3GWZ - chains D and C of the 4 polymer chains in the assembly; structure by X-ray diffraction, 1.91 A resolution.

Chain D (and C):
Molecule: MmcR
Source organism: Streptomyces lavendulae
Notes: chain C of this document is another copy of the same molecule, construct and numbering; everything in this record applies to it too
UniProt: Q9X5T6 (Q9X5T6_STRLA); residues 2-349 here = UniProt positions 2-349
Sequence (369 residues; numbered -19 to 349; the number before each row is that of its first residue; numbers below 1 keep their minus sign (Mse-19 is residue -19)):
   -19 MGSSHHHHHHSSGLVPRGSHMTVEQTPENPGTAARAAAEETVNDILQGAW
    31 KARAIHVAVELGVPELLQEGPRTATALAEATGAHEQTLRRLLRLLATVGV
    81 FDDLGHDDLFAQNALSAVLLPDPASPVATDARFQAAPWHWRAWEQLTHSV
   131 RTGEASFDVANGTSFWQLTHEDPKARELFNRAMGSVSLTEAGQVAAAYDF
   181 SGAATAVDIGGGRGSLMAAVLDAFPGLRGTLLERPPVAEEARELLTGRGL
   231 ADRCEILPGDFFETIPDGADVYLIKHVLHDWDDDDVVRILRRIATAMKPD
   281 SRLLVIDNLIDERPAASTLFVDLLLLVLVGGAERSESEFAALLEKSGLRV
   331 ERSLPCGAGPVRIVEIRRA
Not modelled in the structure: -19 to 10
Sequence notes: expression tag (-19 to 1)
Modified / non-standard residues: Mse-19, Mse1 (selenomethionine); Mse163, Mse197, Mse277 (selenomethionine; parent Met)
UniProt features mapped onto this chain:
  - active site: His259 (Proton acceptor)
  - binding site (S-adenosyl-L-methionine): Ser167, Gly190, Glu213, Arg214, Asp240, Phe241, Lys255
  - binding site (substrate): Asn288
Ligand contacts:
  - Ca2+ (CA): Asp291, Arg293, Pro294
  - S-adenosylhomocysteine (SAH): Trp146, Phe159, Mse163, Ser167, Gly190, Gly191, Gly192, Glu213, Arg214, Val217, Gly239, Asp240, Phe241, Phe242, Lys255, His256, Val257, Asp260, Trp261
What the authors report for this chain:
  - binding site for S-adenosylhomocysteine: Phe159, Mse163, Ser167, Asp188, Ile189, Gly190, Glu213, Arg214, Asp240, Phe241, Lys255, Trp261

Interface between chain D and chain C:
Contacting residue pairs (136):
  Ala18(D) - Ala94(C)
  Ala18(D) - Leu95(C)
  Ala18(D) - Val98(C)  hydrophobic
  Glu19(D) - Val98(C)
  Glu19(D) - Val107(C)
  Thr21(D) - Leu95(C)
  Val22(D) - Leu95(C)
  Val22(D) - Val98(C)  hydrophobic
  Val22(D) - Leu99(C)  hydrophobic
  Val22(D) - Val107(C)  hydrophobic
  Ile25(D) - Lys31(C)
  Ile25(D) - Ala32(C)
  Ile25(D) - Ile35(C)  hydrophobic
  Ile25(D) - Val80(C)  hydrophobic
  Leu26(D) - Ile35(C)  hydrophobic
  Leu26(D) - His36(C)
  Leu26(D) - Gln114(C)
  Gln27(D) - Ser297(C)
  Gln27(D) - Phe300(C)
  Ala29(D) - Ala29(C)  hydrophobic
  Ala29(D) - Ala32(C)  hydrophobic
  Ala29(D) - Trp120(C)  hydrophobic
  Trp30(D) - Gln114(C)
  Trp30(D) - Trp123(C)
  Trp30(D) - Phe300(C)
  Trp30(D) - Leu304(C)  hydrophobic
  Lys31(D) - Ile25(C)
  Lys31(D) - Phe300(C)
  Ala32(D) - Ile25(C)
  Ala32(D) - Ala29(C)  hydrophobic
  Arg33(D) - Trp123(C)  hydrogen bond (side chain-backbone)
  Arg33(D) - Glu124(C)  hydrogen bond (side chain-backbone)
  Arg33(D) - Leu126(C)
  Ala34(D) - Leu126(C)
  Ile35(D) - Ile25(C)  hydrophobic
  His36(D) - Leu26(C)
  Val37(D) - Leu126(C)  hydrophobic
  Val37(D) - Thr127(C)
  Val37(D) - Val130(C)  hydrophobic
  Glu40(D) - Thr127(C)  hydrogen bond
  Leu41(D) - Val130(C)  hydrophobic
  Leu41(D) - Arg131(C)
  Thr61(D) - Arg131(C)  hydrogen bond (backbone-side chain)
  Gly62(D) - Arg131(C)
  Ala63(D) - Val130(C)
  His64(D) - Val130(C)  hydrogen bond (backbone-backbone)
  His64(D) - Arg131(C)
  His64(D) - Thr132(C)
  His64(D) - Gly133(C)
  Thr67(D) - Ser129(C)
  Thr67(D) - Val130(C)
  Thr67(D) - Gly133(C)
  Thr67(D) - Leu306(C)
  Arg70(D) - Asp302(C)  salt bridge
  Arg70(D) - Leu306(C)
  Arg70(D) - Gly311(C)  hydrogen bond (side chain-backbone)
  Arg70(D) - Ala312(C)
  Arg73(D) - Ile290(C)
  Arg73(D) - Pro294(C)
  Arg73(D) - Leu299(C)
  Leu74(D) - Ala296(C)
  Leu74(D) - Leu299(C)  hydrophobic
  Leu74(D) - Phe300(C)
  Leu74(D) - Leu303(C)  hydrophobic
  Thr77(D) - Ala296(C)
  Thr77(D) - Leu299(C)
  Val78(D) - Ala296(C)  hydrophobic
  Val78(D) - Phe300(C)  hydrophobic
  Ala94(D) - Ala18(C)
  Leu95(D) - Ala18(C)
  Leu95(D) - Thr21(C)
  Leu95(D) - Val22(C)
  Ala97(D) - Arg15(C)  hydrogen bond (backbone-side chain)
  Val98(D) - Ala18(C)  hydrophobic
  Val98(D) - Glu19(C)
  Val98(D) - Val22(C)  hydrophobic
  Leu99(D) - Val22(C)  hydrophobic
  Val107(D) - Glu19(C)
  Val107(D) - Val22(C)  hydrophobic
  Gln114(D) - Leu26(C)
  Gln114(D) - Trp30(C)
  Pro117(D) - Glu124(C)
  Pro117(D) - Gln125(C)
  Trp120(D) - Ala29(C)  hydrophobic
  Trp120(D) - Trp120(C)  hydrogen bond (side chain-backbone)
  Trp120(D) - Trp123(C)  hydrophobic
  Trp120(D) - Glu124(C)
  Arg121(D) - Arg121(C)
  Arg121(D) - Glu124(C)  salt bridge
  Trp123(D) - Trp30(C)
  Trp123(D) - Arg33(C)  hydrogen bond (backbone-side chain)
  Trp123(D) - Trp120(C)  hydrophobic
  Glu124(D) - Arg33(C)  hydrogen bond (backbone-side chain)
  Glu124(D) - Pro117(C)
  Glu124(D) - Trp120(C)
  Glu124(D) - Arg121(C)  salt bridge
  Gln125(D) - Pro117(C)
  Leu126(D) - Arg33(C)
  Leu126(D) - Ala34(C)
  Leu126(D) - Val37(C)  hydrophobic
  Thr127(D) - Val37(C)
  Thr127(D) - Glu40(C)  hydrogen bond
  Ser129(D) - Thr67(C)
  Val130(D) - Val37(C)  hydrophobic
  Val130(D) - Leu41(C)  hydrophobic
  Val130(D) - Ala63(C)
  Val130(D) - His64(C)  hydrogen bond (backbone-backbone)
  Val130(D) - Thr67(C)
  Val130(D) - Leu68(C)  hydrophobic
  Arg131(D) - Leu41(C)
  Arg131(D) - Gly62(C)
  Arg131(D) - Ala63(C)
  Arg131(D) - His64(C)  hydrogen bond (backbone-backbone)
  Thr132(D) - His64(C)
  Gly133(D) - His64(C)
  Gly133(D) - Thr67(C)
  Glu292(D) - Arg73(C)
  Arg293(D) - Asp83(C)
  Arg293(D) - Gly85(C)
  Ala296(D) - Thr77(C)
  Ser297(D) - Asn23(C)
  Ser297(D) - Gln27(C)  hydrogen bond
  Leu299(D) - Leu74(C)  hydrophobic
  Leu299(D) - Thr77(C)
  Phe300(D) - Gln27(C)
  Phe300(D) - Trp30(C)
  Phe300(D) - Lys31(C)
  Phe300(D) - Leu74(C)  hydrophobic
  Phe300(D) - Val78(C)  hydrophobic
  Asp302(D) - Arg70(C)  salt bridge
  Leu303(D) - Leu74(C)  hydrophobic
  Leu304(D) - Trp30(C)  hydrophobic
  Leu306(D) - Thr67(C)
  Leu306(D) - Arg70(C)
  Gly311(D) - Arg70(C)  hydrogen bond (backbone-side chain)
  Ala312(D) - Arg70(C)
Interface residues without a listed pair, chain D (71 interface residues in all): Arg15, Asn23, Gly28, Leu68, Leu71, Val80, Asp110, Ala111, His119, Ala140, Val301
Interface residues without a listed pair, chain C (71 interface residues in all): Gly28, Leu71, Asp110, Ala111, His119, Asp291, Val301

In short:
The chain D/chain C interface involves 71 residues from each chain; the contacts include 15 hydrogen bonds and
4 salt bridges. Among the polar pairs are Arg70(D)-Asp302(C), Arg121(D)-Glu124(C) and Arg33(D)-Trp123(C).
Ligands of chain D: Ca2+ and S-adenosylhomocysteine. From the paper: a binding site for S-adenosylhomocysteine
at Phe159(D), Mse163(D) and Ser167(D) among others.
Chain D and chain C are both MmcR (Streptomyces lavendulae); the structure, Structure of the Mitomycin
7-O-methyltransferase MmcR, was determined by X-ray diffraction together with 3GXO from the same study.
